PDB entry 3F21 | X-ray diffraction, 2.20 A resolution | chains B and E of the 4 polymer chains in the assembly

[Chain B]
Molecule: Double-stranded RNA-specific adenosine deaminase
Source organism: Homo sapiens
Notes: EC 3.5.4.-; fragment: N-terminal zalpha Domain
Reference sequence: P55265 (DSRAD_HUMAN); numbering as in UniProt (aligned over 133-209)
Sequence (81 residues; numbered 129 to 209; the number before each row is that of its first residue):
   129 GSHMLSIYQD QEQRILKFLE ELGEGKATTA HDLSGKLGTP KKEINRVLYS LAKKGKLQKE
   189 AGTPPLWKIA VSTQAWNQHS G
Unresolved in the structure: 129-136, 200-209
Construct notes: expression tag (129-132)
Swiss-Prot annotation at these positions:
  - natural variant: Pro193 (P193A: In AGS6)
What the authors report for this chain:
  - binding site for the 7-nt DNA strand: Asn173, Tyr177, Pro192, Pro193

[Chain E]
Molecule: 7-nt DNA strand
Sequence (7 nucleotides; row label = number of the first residue in the row; numbering starts at 0):
     0 TCACGTG
Unresolved in the structure: 0

[How chain B and chain E interact]
Contacting residue pairs (16):
  Lys169(B) - DG4(E)  salt bridge to the phosphate
  Lys170(B) - DG4(E)  phosphate contact
  Lys170(B) - DT5(E)  salt bridge to the phosphate
  Lys170(B) - DG6(E)  salt bridge to the phosphate
  Asn173(B) - DC3(E)  hydrogen bond to the phosphate
  Asn173(B) - DG4(E)  hydrogen bond to the phosphate
  Arg174(B) - DG4(E)  phosphate contact
  Arg174(B) - DT5(E)  salt bridge to the phosphate
  Arg174(B) - DG6(E)  base contact
  Tyr177(B) - DC3(E)  hydrogen bond to the phosphate
  Tyr177(B) - DG4(E)  base contact
  Thr191(B) - DC1(E)  sugar contact
  Thr191(B) - DA2(E)  phosphate contact
  Pro192(B) - DA2(E)  phosphate contact
  Pro193(B) - DA2(E)  phosphate contact
  Pro193(B) - DC3(E)  phosphate contact
Interface residues without a listed pair, chain B (9 interface residues in all): Gly190

[In short]
Chain B and chain E form an interface of 9 and 6 residues respectively; the contacts include 3 hydrogen bonds
and 4 salt bridges. Polar pairs include Asn173(B)-DC3(E), Asn173(B)-DG4(E) and Tyr177(B)-DC3(E). The paper
reports a binding site for the 7-nt DNA strand at Asn173(B), Tyr177(B) and Pro192(B) among others.
Here chain B is Double-stranded RNA-specific adenosine deaminase (Homo sapiens) and chain E is a 7-nt DNA
strand. Entry 3F21 (Crystal structure of Zalpha in complex with d(CACGTG)) was determined by X-ray
diffraction, deposited together with 3F22 and 3F23.
